PDB entry 1A1E | X-ray diffraction, 2.20 A resolution | chains A and C of the 4 polymer chains in the assembly

[Chain A]
Name: C-src tyrosine kinase
Source organism: Homo sapiens
Notes: EC 2.7.1.112; fragment: sh2 domain
UniProt: P12931 (SRC_HUMAN); residues 144-249 here correspond to UniProt positions 143-248 (UniProt number = residue number - 1)
Sequence (107 residues; row label = number of the first residue in the row):
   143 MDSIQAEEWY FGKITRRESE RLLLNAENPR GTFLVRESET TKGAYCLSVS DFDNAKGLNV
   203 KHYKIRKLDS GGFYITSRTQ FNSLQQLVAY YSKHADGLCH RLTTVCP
Not modelled in the structure: 143-145

[Chain C]
Name: Ace-phosphotyr-glu-(3-butylpiperidine)
Sequence (4 residues; row label = number of the first residue in the row):
   100 XYEX
Modified / non-standard residues: ACE (acetyl group) at position 100; Tyr101 (o-phosphotyrosine; PTR); DIY (5-butylpiperidine) at position 103

[How chain A and chain C interact]
Pairs across the interface (16; chain A residue first):
  Arg158(A) - ACE_100(C)  hydrogen bond (side chain-backbone)
  Arg158(A) - Tyr101(C)
  Arg178(A) - Tyr101(C)
  Ser180(A) - Tyr101(C)
  Glu181(A) - Tyr101(C)
  Thr182(A) - Tyr101(C)
  Cys188(A) - Tyr101(C)
  Lys203(A) - Glu102(C)
  His204(A) - Tyr101(C)
  His204(A) - Glu102(C)  hydrogen bond (backbone-backbone)
  Tyr205(A) - Glu102(C)
  Tyr205(A) - DIY_103(C)
  Lys206(A) - Tyr101(C)
  Ile217(A) - DIY_103(C)
  Thr218(A) - DIY_103(C)
  Gly239(A) - DIY_103(C)
Also at the interface, not in a pair above, chain A (16 interface residues in all): Glu179, Asp238, Leu240

[Summary]
The interface between chain A and chain C involves 16 residues on one side and 4 on the other, with 2 hydrogen
bonds. Polar pairs include Arg158(A)-ACE_100(C) and His204(A)-Glu102(C).
Here chain A is C-src tyrosine kinase (Homo sapiens) and chain C is Ace-phosphotyr-glu-(3-butylpiperidine).
Entry 1A1E (C-src (SH2 domain) complexed with ace-phosphotyr-glu-(3-butylpiperidine)) was determined by X-ray
diffraction (same publication as 1A07, 1A08, 1A09, 1A1A, 1A1B and 1A1C).
